PDB entry 6ID2 | X-ray diffraction, 2.71 A resolution | chains B and F of the 6 polymer chains in the assembly

# Chain B (and F)
Protein: Hemagglutinin HA2 chain
From: Influenza A virus
Notes: chain F of this document is another copy of the same molecule, construct and numbering; everything in this record applies to it too
UniProt: R4NN21 (R4NN21_9INFA); residues 322-498 here correspond to UniProt positions 340-516 (UniProt number = residue number + 18)
Sequence (177 residues; each row starts with the number of its first residue):
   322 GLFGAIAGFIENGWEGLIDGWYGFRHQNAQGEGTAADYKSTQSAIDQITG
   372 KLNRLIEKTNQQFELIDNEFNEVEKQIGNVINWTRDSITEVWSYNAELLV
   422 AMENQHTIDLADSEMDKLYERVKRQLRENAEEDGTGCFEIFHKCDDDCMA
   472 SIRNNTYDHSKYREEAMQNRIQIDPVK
Not modelled in the structure: 322-327, 491-498
Disulfides: Cys465-Cys469

# How chain B and chain F interact
Residue-residue contacts - 40 pairs, chain B then chain F:
  Phe330(B) with Arg445(F)
  Gln397(B) with Ile398(F)
  Ile398(B) with Ile398(F), hydrophobic
  Asn400(B) with Ile387(F)
  Val401(B) with Ile387(F); Ile398(F), hydrophobic
  Trp404(B) with Phe384(F); Ile402(F); Thr405(F); Arg406(F)
  Thr405(B) with Thr405(F)
  Asp407(B) with Gln382(F); Phe384(F)
  Ser408(B) with Phe384(F); Ile409(F)
  Ile409(B) with Ile409(F), hydrophobic
  Glu411(B) with Thr380(F); Gln382(F); Phe384(F); Trp413(F)
  Val412(B) with Val412(F), hydrophobic; Trp413(F)
  Tyr415(B) with Trp413(F), hydrophobic; Asn416(F), hydrogen bond (side chain-backbone); Leu420(F)
  Asn416(B) with Asn416(F)
  Leu419(B) with Arg375(F); Leu420(F), hydrophobic; Met423(F), hydrophobic
  Met423(B) with Met423(F), hydrophobic
  Gln426(B) with His427(F), hydrogen bond
  Asp430(B) with His427(F), salt bridge
  Tyr440(B) with Arg445(F)
  Glu452(B) with Arg448(F), salt bridge; Glu449(F); Arg484(F), salt bridge
  Glu453(B) with Arg445(F); Arg448(F), hydrogen bond (backbone-side chain)
  Asp454(B) with Arg448(F)
  Glu460(B) with Arg448(F), salt bridge
Other interface residues (no listed pair), chain B (25 interface residues in all): Gly455, Phe462
Other interface residues (no listed pair), chain F (22 interface residues in all): Val394, Lys444

# Summary
25 residues of chain B face 22 of chain F across their interface; the contacts include 3 hydrogen bonds and 4
salt bridges. Polar contacts include Asp430(B)-His427(F), Glu452(B)-Arg448(F) and Glu452(B)-Arg484(F).
Both chains are Hemagglutinin HA2 chain (Influenza A virus). Entry 6ID2 (Crystal structure of H7 hemagglutinin
mutant H7-AVTL (P221T) from the influenza virus A/Anhui/1/2013 (H7N9)) was determined by X-ray diffraction,
deposited together with 6ICW, 6ICX, 6ICY, 6ID3, 6ID5, 6ID8 and 4 further entries.
